Entry 6T79 (electron microscopy, 3.20 A resolution); this record covers chains D and I of the 10 polymer chains in the assembly.

# Chain D
Protein: Histone H2B type 1-K
Organism: Homo sapiens
Reference sequence: O60814 (H2B1K_HUMAN); residues -3 to 122 here correspond to UniProt positions 1-126 (UniProt number = residue number + 4)
Sequence (126 residues; row label = number of the first residue in the row; numbers below 1 keep their minus sign (Met-3 is residue -3)):
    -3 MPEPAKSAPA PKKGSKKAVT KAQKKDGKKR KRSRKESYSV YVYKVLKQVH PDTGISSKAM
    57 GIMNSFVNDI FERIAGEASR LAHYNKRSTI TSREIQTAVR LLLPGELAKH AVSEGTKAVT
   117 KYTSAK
Unresolved in the structure: -3 to 26, 122
UniProt features mapped onto this chain:
  - modified residue: Pro-2 (N-acetylproline), Glu-1 (ADP-ribosyl glutamic acid), Lys2 (N6-(2-hydroxyisobutyryl)lysine), Ser3 (ADP-ribosylserine), Lys8 (N6-(beta-hydroxybutyryl)lysine), Lys9 (N6-(2-hydroxyisobutyryl)lysine), Ser11 (Phosphoserine), Lys12 (N6-acetyllysine), Lys13 (N6-(beta-hydroxybutyryl)lysine), Lys17 (N6-(2-hydroxyisobutyryl)lysine), Lys20 (N6-(2-hydroxyisobutyryl)lysine), Lys21 (N6-(2-hydroxyisobutyryl)lysine), Lys31 (N6-(2-hydroxyisobutyryl)lysine), Glu32 (PolyADP-ribosyl glutamic acid), Ser33 (Phosphoserine), Lys40 (N6-(2-hydroxyisobutyryl)lysine), Lys43 (N6-(2-hydroxyisobutyryl)lysine), Lys54 (N6,N6-dimethyllysine), Arg76 (Dimethylated arginine), Lys82 (N6,N6,N6-trimethyllysine) and 6 more in UniProt
  - glycosylation: Ser109 (O-linked (GlcNAc) serine)
  - cross-link (Glycyl lysine isopeptide (Lys-Gly)): Lys2 (interchain with G-Cter in SUMO2), Lys17 (interchain with G-Cter in SUMO2), Lys31 (interchain with G-Cter in ubiquitin), Lys117 (interchain with G-Cter in ubiquitin)

# Chain I
Molecule: 147-nt DNA strand
Sequence (147 nucleotides; row label = number of the first residue in the row):
     1 ATCTACACGA CGCTCTTCCG ATCTAATTTA TGTTTGTTAG CGTTATACTA TTCTAATTCT
    61 TTGTTTCGGT GGTATTGTTT ATTTTGTTCC TTTGTGCGTT CAGCTTAATG CCTAACGACA
   121 CTCGGAGATC GGAAGAGCAC ACGTGAT
Unresolved in the structure: 146-147

# How chain D and chain I interact
Contacting residue pairs (17; chain D residue first):
  Lys27(D) with DG103(I), phosphate contact
  Arg30(D) with DT24(I), base contact; DA25(I), sugar contact; DA26(I), sugar contact
  Glu32(D) with DT27(I), phosphate contact
  Tyr39(D) with DC19(I), hydrogen bond to the phosphate
  Gly50(D) with DC19(I), phosphate contact
  Ile51(D) with DC19(I), phosphate contact
  Ser52(D) with DC18(I), phosphate contact
  Ser53(D) with DC18(I), phosphate contact
  Arg83(D) with DT38(I), phosphate contact; DA39(I), salt bridge to the phosphate
  Ser84(D) with DT37(I), sugar contact; DT38(I), hydrogen bond to the phosphate
  Thr85(D) with DT37(I), phosphate contact; DT38(I), hydrogen bond to the phosphate
  Arg89(D) with DA39(I), salt bridge to the phosphate
Other interface residues (no listed pair), chain D (13 interface residues in all): Lys82
Other interface residues (no listed pair), chain I (11 interface residues in all): DG20

# Summary
13 residues of chain D face 11 of chain I across their interface; the contacts include 3 hydrogen bonds and 2
salt bridges. Among the polar pairs are Tyr39(D)-DC19(I), Ser84(D)-DT38(I) and Thr85(D)-DT38(I).
Chain D is Histone H2B type 1-K (Homo sapiens) and chain I is a 147-nt DNA strand; the structure, Structure of
a human nucleosome at 3.2 A resolution, was determined by electron microscopy.
